Entry 6S8B (electron microscopy, 2.41 A resolution); this record covers chains E and U of the 35 polymer chains in the assembly.

Chain E:
Molecule: CRISPR-associated RAMP protein, Cmr4 family
From: Sulfolobus islandicus (strain REY15A)
Reference sequence: F0NDX6 (F0NDX6_SULIR); numbering as in UniProt (aligned over 1-286)
Chain sequence (286 residues; each row starts with the number of its first residue):
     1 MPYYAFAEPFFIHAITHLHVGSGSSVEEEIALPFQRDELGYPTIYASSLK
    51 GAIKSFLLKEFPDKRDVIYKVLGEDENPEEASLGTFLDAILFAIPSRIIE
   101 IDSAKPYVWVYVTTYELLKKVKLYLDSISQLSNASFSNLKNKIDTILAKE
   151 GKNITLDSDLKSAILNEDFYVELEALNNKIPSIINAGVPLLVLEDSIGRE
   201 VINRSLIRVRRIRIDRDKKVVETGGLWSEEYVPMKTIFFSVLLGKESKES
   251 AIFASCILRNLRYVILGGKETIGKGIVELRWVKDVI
Not modelled in the structure: 1
Differences from the reference sequence: conflict Ala31 (Asp in F0NDX6)

Chain U:
Molecule: Cognate target RNA
From: Sulfolobus islandicus REY15A
Sequence (46 nucleotides; numbered 1 to 46; the number before each row is that of its first residue):
     1 UGUUAAGUCUGGUUUCCCUCCAGGGUAUCUAAGCUUUGAAAAAAAA
Not modelled in the structure: 1, 46

Chain E / chain U interface:
Pairs across the interface (13):
  Ala31(E) with G24(U), base contact
  Arg210(E) with G23(U), base contact
  Arg213(E) with G25(U), base contact
  Glu222(E) with A22(U), hydrogen bond to the sugar
  Thr223(E) with A22(U), sugar contact
  Gly224(E) with A22(U), hydrogen bond to the phosphate; G23(U), phosphate contact; G24(U), hydrogen bond to the sugar
  Gly225(E) with A22(U), hydrogen bond to the sugar
  Leu226(E) with A22(U), base contact; G23(U), sugar contact; G24(U), sugar contact
  Trp227(E) with G24(U), stacking on the base
Other interface residues (no listed pair), chain E (12 interface residues in all): Leu32, Ile212, Val221

Summary:
12 residues of chain E and 4 residues of chain U are in contact; the contacts include 4 hydrogen bonds and 1
aromatic stacking contact. Polar pairs include Glu222(E)-A22(U), Gly224(E)-G24(U) and Gly225(E)-A22(U).
Here chain E is CRISPR-associated RAMP protein, Cmr4 family (Sulfolobus islandicus (strain REY15A)) and chain
U is Cognate target RNA (Sulfolobus islandicus REY15A). Entry 6S8B (Cryo-EM structure of the Type III-B
Cmr-beta bound to cognate target RNA and AMPPnP, state 1) was determined by electron microscopy (same
publication as 6S6B, 6S8E, 6S91, 6SH8, 6SHB and 6SIC).
